7SX4 - chains A and B of the 5 polymer chains in the assembly; structure by electron microscopy, 3.50 A resolution.

== Chain A ==
Name: Sodium leak channel non-selective protein, Enhanced green fluorescent protein
Organism: Homo sapiens
UniProtKB: chimeric construct of Q8IZF0, A0A7G8ZY66: residues 1-1738 from Q8IZF0 (NALCN_HUMAN) positions 1-1738 (same numbers); residues 1760-2000 from A0A7G8ZY66 positions 1-241 (UniProt number = residue number - 1759)
Amino-acid sequence (2042 residues; row label = number of the first residue in the row):
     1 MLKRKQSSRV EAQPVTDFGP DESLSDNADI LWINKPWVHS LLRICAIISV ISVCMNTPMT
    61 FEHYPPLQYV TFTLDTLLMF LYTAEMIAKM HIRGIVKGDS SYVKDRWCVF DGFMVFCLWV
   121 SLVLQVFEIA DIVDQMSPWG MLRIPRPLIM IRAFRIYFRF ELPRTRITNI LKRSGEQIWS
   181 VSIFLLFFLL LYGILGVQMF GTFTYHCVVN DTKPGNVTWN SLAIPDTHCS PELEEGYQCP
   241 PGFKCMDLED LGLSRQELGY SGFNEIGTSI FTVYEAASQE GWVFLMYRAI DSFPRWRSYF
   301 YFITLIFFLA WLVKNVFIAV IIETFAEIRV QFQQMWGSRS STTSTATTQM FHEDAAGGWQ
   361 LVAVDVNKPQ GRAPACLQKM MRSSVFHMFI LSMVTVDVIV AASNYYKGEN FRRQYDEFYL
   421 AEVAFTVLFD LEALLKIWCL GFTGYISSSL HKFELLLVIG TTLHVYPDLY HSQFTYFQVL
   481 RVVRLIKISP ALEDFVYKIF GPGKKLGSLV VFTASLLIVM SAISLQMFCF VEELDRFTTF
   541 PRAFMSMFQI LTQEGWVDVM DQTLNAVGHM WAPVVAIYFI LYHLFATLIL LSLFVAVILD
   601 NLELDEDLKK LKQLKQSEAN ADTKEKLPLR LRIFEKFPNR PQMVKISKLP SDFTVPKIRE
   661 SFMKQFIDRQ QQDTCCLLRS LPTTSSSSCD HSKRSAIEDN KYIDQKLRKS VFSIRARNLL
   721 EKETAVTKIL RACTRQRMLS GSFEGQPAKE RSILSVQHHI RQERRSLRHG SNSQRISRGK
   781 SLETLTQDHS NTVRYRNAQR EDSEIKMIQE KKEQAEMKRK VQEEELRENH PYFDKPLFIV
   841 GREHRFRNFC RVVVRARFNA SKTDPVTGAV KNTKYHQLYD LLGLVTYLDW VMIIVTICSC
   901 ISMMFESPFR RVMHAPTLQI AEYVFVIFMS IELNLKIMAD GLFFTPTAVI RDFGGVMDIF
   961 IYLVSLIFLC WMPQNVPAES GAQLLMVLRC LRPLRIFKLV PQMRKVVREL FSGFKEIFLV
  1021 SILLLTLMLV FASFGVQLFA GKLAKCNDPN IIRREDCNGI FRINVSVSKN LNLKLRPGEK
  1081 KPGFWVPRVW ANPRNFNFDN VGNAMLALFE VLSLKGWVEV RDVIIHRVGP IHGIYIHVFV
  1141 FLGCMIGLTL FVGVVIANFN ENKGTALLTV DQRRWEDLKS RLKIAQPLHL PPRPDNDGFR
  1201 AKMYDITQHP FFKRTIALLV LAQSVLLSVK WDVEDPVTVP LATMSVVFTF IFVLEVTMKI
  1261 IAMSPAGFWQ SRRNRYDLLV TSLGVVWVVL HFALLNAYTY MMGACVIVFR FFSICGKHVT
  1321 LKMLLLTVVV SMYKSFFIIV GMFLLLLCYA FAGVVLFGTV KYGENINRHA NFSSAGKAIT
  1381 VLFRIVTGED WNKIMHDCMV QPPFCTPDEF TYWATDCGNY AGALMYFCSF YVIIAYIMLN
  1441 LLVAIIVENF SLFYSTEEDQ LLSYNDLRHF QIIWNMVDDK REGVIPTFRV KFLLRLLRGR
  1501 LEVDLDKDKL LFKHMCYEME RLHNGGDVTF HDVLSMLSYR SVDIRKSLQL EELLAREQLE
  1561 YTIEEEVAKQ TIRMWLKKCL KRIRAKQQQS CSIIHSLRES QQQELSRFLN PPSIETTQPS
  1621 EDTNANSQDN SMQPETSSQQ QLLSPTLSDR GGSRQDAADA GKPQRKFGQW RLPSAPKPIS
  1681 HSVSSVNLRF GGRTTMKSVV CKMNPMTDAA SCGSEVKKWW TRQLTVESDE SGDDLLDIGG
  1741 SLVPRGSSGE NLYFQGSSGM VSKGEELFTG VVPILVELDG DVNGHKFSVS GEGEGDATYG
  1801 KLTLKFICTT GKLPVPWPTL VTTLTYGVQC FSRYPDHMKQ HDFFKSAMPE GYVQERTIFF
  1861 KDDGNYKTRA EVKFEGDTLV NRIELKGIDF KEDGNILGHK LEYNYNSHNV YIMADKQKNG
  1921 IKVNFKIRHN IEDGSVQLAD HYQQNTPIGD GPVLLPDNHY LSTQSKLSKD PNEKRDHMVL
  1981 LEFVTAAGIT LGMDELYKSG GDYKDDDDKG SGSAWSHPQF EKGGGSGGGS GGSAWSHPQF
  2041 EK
Unresolved in the structure: 1-32, 92-106, 336-346, 365-374, 617-627, 670-710, 741-816, 859-875, 1597-2042
Differences from the reference sequence: linker (1739-1759); conflict Lys1966 (Ala207 in A0A7G8ZY66); expression tag (2001-2042)
Modified positions: Tyr287 (O-sulfo-L-tyrosine; TYS)
Cystine bridges: Cys207-Cys239, Cys229-Cys245, Cys1046-Cys1057, Cys1405-Cys1417
Glycans and other covalent adducts: N-acetylglucosamine (NAG) linked to Asn1064
Curated features (UniProtKB/Swiss-Prot):
  - glycosylation (N-linked (GlcNAc...) asparagine): Asn210, Asn216, Asn1064

== Chain B ==
Name: Transmembrane protein FAM155A
Organism: Homo sapiens
UniProtKB: B1AL88 (F155A_HUMAN); residues 1-458 here = UniProt positions 1-458
Amino-acid sequence (483 residues; row label = number of the first residue in the row):
     1 MTRGAWMCRQ YDDGLKIWLA APRENEKPFI DSERAQKWRL SLASLLFFTV LLSDHLWFCA
    61 EAKLTRARDK EHQQQQRQQQ QQQQQQRQRQ QQQQQRRQQE PSWPALLASM GESSPAAQAH
   121 RLLSASSSPT LPPSPGDGGG GGGKGNRGKD DRGKALFLGN SAKPVWRLET CYPQGASSGQ
   181 CFTVENADAV CARNWSRGAA GGDGQEVRSK HPTPLWNLSD FYLSFCNSYT LWELFSGLSS
   241 PNTLNCSLDV VLKEGGEMTT CRQCVEAYQD YDHHAQEKYE EFESVLHKYL QSEEYSVKSC
   301 PEDCKIVYKA WLCSQYFEVT QFNCRKTIPC KQYCLEVQTR CPFILPDNDE VIYGGLSSFI
   361 CTGLYETFLT NDEPECCDVR REEKSNNPSK GTVEKSGSCH RTSLTVSSAT RLCNSRLKLC
   421 VLVLILLHTV LTASAAQNTA GLSFGGINTL EENSTNEEGG SGGSDYKDDD DKGNSDYKDD
   481 DDK
Unresolved in the structure: 1-180, 192-216, 239-259, 370-372, 381-483
Differences from the reference sequence: expression tag (459-483)
Cystine bridges: Cys191-Cys261, Cys226-Cys313, Cys304-Cys341, Cys324-Cys377, Cys330-Cys376, Cys334-Cys361
Curated features (UniProtKB/Swiss-Prot):
  - glycosylation: Asn217 (N-linked (GlcNAc...) asparagine)

== Interface between chain A and chain B ==
Pairs across the interface (78; chain A residue first):
  Asn220(A) - Lys288(B)  hydrogen bond (backbone-side chain)
  Leu222(A) - Lys288(B)
  Ile224(A) - Lys288(B)  hydrogen bond (backbone-backbone)
  Ile224(A) - Tyr289(B)
  Ile224(A) - Leu290(B)
  Pro225(A) - Gln291(B)
  Thr227(A) - Leu290(B)
  Tyr237(A) - Leu290(B)
  Phe243(A) - Lys288(B)
  Phe243(A) - Leu290(B)  hydrophobic
  Tyr406(A) - Tyr365(B)  hydrophobic
  Ala1044(A) - Leu364(B)  hydrophobic
  Asn1047(A) - Tyr353(B)  hydrogen bond (backbone-side chain)
  Pro1049(A) - Glu350(B)
  Pro1049(A) - Val351(B)  hydrophobic
  Arg1054(A) - Glu366(B)  salt bridge
  Ile1060(A) - Trp311(B)  hydrophobic
  Ile1060(A) - Gln315(B)
  Arg1062(A) - Glu281(B)  salt bridge
  Ile1063(A) - Pro346(B)  hydrophobic
  Ile1063(A) - Tyr353(B)
  Asn1064(A) - Pro346(B)
  Asn1064(A) - Asp347(B)  hydrogen bond (backbone-backbone)
  Val1065(A) - Ile344(B)  hydrophobic
  Val1065(A) - Leu345(B)
  Val1065(A) - Asp347(B)
  Ser1066(A) - Leu345(B)  hydrogen bond (backbone-backbone)
  Ser1066(A) - Asp347(B)  hydrogen bond (backbone-side chain)
  Lys1069(A) - Asn348(B)
  Gly1083(A) - Val285(B)
  Phe1084(A) - Phe282(B)  hydrophobic
  Phe1084(A) - Tyr308(B)
  Phe1084(A) - Ile344(B)  hydrophobic
  Phe1084(A) - Ser358(B)
  Trp1085(A) - Lys278(B)
  Trp1085(A) - Glu281(B)  hydrogen bond
  Trp1085(A) - Tyr308(B)  hydrogen bond (backbone-side chain)
  Val1086(A) - Ser358(B)
  Pro1087(A) - Trp311(B)
  Pro1087(A) - Phe359(B)
  Pro1087(A) - Ile360(B)
  Val1089(A) - Ile360(B)  hydrophobic
  Val1089(A) - Cys361(B)
  Trp1090(A) - Gly363(B)
  Trp1090(A) - Leu364(B)  hydrogen bond (backbone-backbone)
  Ala1091(A) - Ile360(B)  hydrophobic
  Asn1092(A) - Leu364(B)
  Pro1093(A) - Tyr353(B)
  Arg1094(A) - Gly354(B)
  Arg1094(A) - Gly355(B)  hydrogen bond (side chain-backbone)
  Asn1095(A) - Gly354(B)  hydrogen bond (backbone-backbone)
  Asn1095(A) - Gly355(B)  hydrogen bond (side chain-backbone)
  Asp1099(A) - Leu364(B)
  Asp1099(A) - Tyr365(B)
  Val1123(A) - Ile352(B)  hydrophobic
  Arg1127(A) - Val351(B)
  Arg1127(A) - Ile352(B)  hydrogen bond (side chain-backbone)
  Thr1359(A) - Val297(B)
  Lys1361(A) - Tyr295(B)
  Lys1361(A) - Gln338(B)  hydrogen bond (side chain-backbone)
  Lys1361(A) - Thr339(B)
  Lys1361(A) - Cys341(B)  hydrogen bond (side chain-backbone)
  Tyr1362(A) - Glu294(B)
  Tyr1362(A) - Tyr295(B)  hydrogen bond (backbone-backbone)
  Tyr1362(A) - Phe343(B)
  Gly1363(A) - Phe343(B)
  Glu1364(A) - Phe343(B)
  Glu1364(A) - Gly355(B)
  Asn1367(A) - Gln291(B)
  Arg1368(A) - Gln291(B)
  Pro1403(A) - Leu335(B)  hydrophobic
  Pro1403(A) - Thr339(B)  hydrogen bond (backbone-side chain)
  Phe1404(A) - Gln338(B)
  Phe1404(A) - Thr339(B)
  Phe1404(A) - Ile360(B)  hydrophobic
  Thr1406(A) - Thr339(B)
  Ala1414(A) - Lys298(B)
  Asp1416(A) - Ser296(B)  hydrogen bond
Also at the interface, not in a pair above, chain A (57 interface residues in all): Ala223, Pro240, Lys407, Phe909, Val1067, Lys1080, Lys1081, Glu1119, Asp1122, Cys1405, Asp1408
Also at the interface, not in a pair above, chain B (44 interface residues in all): His287, Ser299, Leu356, Thr362

== In short ==
Chain A and chain B form an interface of 57 and 44 residues respectively, with 18 hydrogen bonds and 2 salt
bridges. Polar contacts include Arg1054(A)-Glu366(B), Arg1062(A)-Glu281(B) and Asn220(A)-Lys288(B).
Here chain A is Sodium leak channel non-selective protein, Enhanced green fluorescent protein and chain B is
Transmembrane protein FAM155A, both from Homo sapiens. Entry 7SX4 (Human NALCN-FAM155A-UNC79-UNC80
channelosome with CaM bound, conformation 2/2) was determined by electron microscopy together with 7SX3 from
the same study.
